PDB entry 2G96 | X-ray diffraction, 2.90 A resolution | chains A and B

# Chain A (and B)
Name: Nicotinamide phosphoribosyltransferase
Organism: Rattus norvegicus
Notes: EC 2.4.2.12; chain B of this document is another copy of the same molecule, construct and numbering; everything in this record applies to it too
UniProt: Q80Z29 (NAMPT_RAT); residues 1-491 here = UniProt positions 1-491
Sequence (491 residues; each row starts with the number of its first residue):
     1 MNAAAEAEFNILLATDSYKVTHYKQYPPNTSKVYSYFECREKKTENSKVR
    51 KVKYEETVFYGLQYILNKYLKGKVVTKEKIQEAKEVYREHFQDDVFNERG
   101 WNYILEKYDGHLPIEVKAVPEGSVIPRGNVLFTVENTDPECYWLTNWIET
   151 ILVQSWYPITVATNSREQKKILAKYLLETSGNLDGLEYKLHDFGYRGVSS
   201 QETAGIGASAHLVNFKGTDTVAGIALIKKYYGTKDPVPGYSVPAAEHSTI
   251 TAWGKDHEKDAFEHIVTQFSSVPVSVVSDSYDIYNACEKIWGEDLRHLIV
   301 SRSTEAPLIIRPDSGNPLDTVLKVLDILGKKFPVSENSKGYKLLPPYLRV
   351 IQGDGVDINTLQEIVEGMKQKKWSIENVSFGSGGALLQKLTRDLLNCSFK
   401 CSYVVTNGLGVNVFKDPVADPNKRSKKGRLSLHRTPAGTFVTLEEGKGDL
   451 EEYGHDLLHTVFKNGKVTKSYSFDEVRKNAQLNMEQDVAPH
Not modelled in the structure: 1-8, 42-53, 484-491
Small-molecule neighbours:
  - beta-nicotinamide ribose monophosphate (NMN), molecule 1: Asp16, Tyr18, Arg392, Asp393
  - beta-nicotinamide ribose monophosphate (NMN), molecule 2: Phe193, Gly194, Arg196, Gly197, Asp219, Ala244, Ala245, Arg311, Asp313, Gly353, Asp354, Gly383, Gly384
Curated features (UniProtKB/Swiss-Prot):
  - binding site (diphosphate): Arg196, His247, Arg311
  - binding site (beta-nicotinamide D-ribonucleotide): Asp219, Arg311 to Asp313, Gly353, Asp354, Gly384, Arg392
  - modified residue: Met1 (N-acetylmethionine), Tyr188 (Phosphotyrosine), Ser472 (Phosphoserine)

# How chain A and chain B interact
Residue-residue contacts (211; chain A residue first):
  Phe9(A) - Gln201(B)
  Leu13(A) - Val221(B)  hydrophobic
  Ala14(A) - Tyr195(B)  hydrogen bond (backbone-side chain)
  Thr15(A) - Tyr195(B)
  Thr15(A) - Asp219(B)
  Thr15(A) - Val221(B)
  Asp16(A) - Tyr195(B)
  Asp16(A) - Arg196(B)  salt bridge
  Asp16(A) - Asp219(B)
  Ser17(A) - Thr218(B)
  Ser17(A) - Asp219(B)  hydrogen bond (backbone-backbone)
  Ser17(A) - Ser241(B)  hydrogen bond
  Tyr18(A) - Arg196(B)  hydrogen bond
  Tyr18(A) - Asp219(B)  hydrogen bond (backbone-side chain)
  Tyr18(A) - Ala244(B)  hydrophobic
  Tyr18(A) - Ala245(B)
  Tyr18(A) - Glu246(B)
  Lys19(A) - Glu246(B)  salt bridge
  Thr21(A) - Pro243(B)
  Thr21(A) - Ala244(B)  hydrogen bond (side chain-backbone)
  Thr21(A) - Phe269(B)
  His22(A) - Ala244(B)
  His22(A) - Ala245(B)
  His22(A) - Glu246(B)  salt bridge
  His22(A) - Thr249(B)
  Lys24(A) - His264(B)  hydrogen bond (backbone-side chain)
  Lys24(A) - Gln268(B)  hydrogen bond
  Lys24(A) - Phe269(B)
  Gln25(A) - Ala244(B)  hydrogen bond (side chain-backbone)
  Gln25(A) - Ala245(B)
  Gln25(A) - Thr249(B)  hydrogen bond
  Gln25(A) - Trp253(B)  hydrogen bond (backbone-side chain)
  Gln25(A) - His264(B)
  Gln25(A) - Ile265(B)
  Gln25(A) - Phe269(B)
  Tyr26(A) - Glu246(B)
  Tyr26(A) - Ser248(B)  hydrogen bond
  Tyr26(A) - Thr249(B)
  Tyr26(A) - Trp253(B)
  Tyr26(A) - His264(B)
  Pro27(A) - Trp253(B)  hydrophobic
  Pro28(A) - Trp253(B)
  Tyr69(A) - Gln201(B)
  Tyr87(A) - Val221(B)
  Glu89(A) - Pro236(B)
  Glu89(A) - Val237(B)
  Glu89(A) - Pro238(B)
  His90(A) - Thr218(B)  hydrogen bond (side chain-backbone)
  His90(A) - Gly239(B)
  His90(A) - Tyr240(B)
  His90(A) - Ser241(B)  hydrogen bond (backbone-backbone)
  Phe91(A) - Ser241(B)
  Gln92(A) - Val237(B)
  Gln92(A) - Tyr240(B)
  Asp93(A) - Val272(B)
  Asn146(A) - Glu246(B)
  Asn146(A) - Ser248(B)  hydrogen bond
  Glu149(A) - Arg196(B)  salt bridge
  Glu149(A) - Glu246(B)
  Thr150(A) - Tyr195(B)
  Thr150(A) - Arg196(B)
  Val153(A) - Arg196(B)
  Gln154(A) - Tyr195(B)  hydrogen bond (side chain-backbone)
  Gln154(A) - Val198(B)
  Gln154(A) - Ser200(B)
  Gln154(A) - Gln201(B)  hydrogen bond (side chain-backbone)
  Trp156(A) - Arg196(B)
  Trp156(A) - Gly197(B)  hydrogen bond (side chain-backbone)
  Trp156(A) - Val198(B)  hydrogen bond (side chain-backbone)
  Trp156(A) - Ser199(B)
  Trp156(A) - Gln388(B)
  Tyr157(A) - Ser199(B)
  Phe193(A) - Asp16(B)
  Tyr195(A) - Leu13(B)
  Tyr195(A) - Ala14(B)
  Tyr195(A) - Thr15(B)
  Tyr195(A) - Asp16(B)
  Tyr195(A) - Thr150(B)
  Tyr195(A) - Gln154(B)  hydrogen bond (backbone-side chain)
  Arg196(A) - Asp16(B)  salt bridge
  Arg196(A) - Tyr18(B)  hydrogen bond
  Arg196(A) - Lys19(B)
  Arg196(A) - Glu149(B)  salt bridge
  Arg196(A) - Thr150(B)
  Arg196(A) - Val153(B)
  Arg196(A) - Trp156(B)
  Arg196(A) - Arg392(B)
  Gly197(A) - Trp156(B)  hydrogen bond (backbone-side chain)
  Gly197(A) - Arg392(B)
  Val198(A) - Gln154(B)
  Val198(A) - Trp156(B)  hydrogen bond (backbone-side chain)
  Ser199(A) - Tyr157(B)
  Ser199(A) - Ser199(B)  hydrogen bond
  Ser199(A) - Thr203(B)  hydrogen bond
  Ser200(A) - Gln154(B)  hydrogen bond (backbone-side chain)
  Ser200(A) - Ser200(B)  hydrogen bond
  Ser200(A) - Glu202(B)
  Ser200(A) - Thr203(B)  hydrogen bond
  Ser200(A) - Ile206(B)
  Gln201(A) - Ala14(B)
  Gln201(A) - Tyr69(B)
  Gln201(A) - Ile151(B)
  Gln201(A) - Gln154(B)  hydrogen bond (backbone-side chain)
  Gln201(A) - Glu202(B)  hydrogen bond (backbone-side chain)
  Glu202(A) - Ser200(B)  hydrogen bond
  Glu202(A) - Gln201(B)  hydrogen bond (side chain-backbone)
  Glu202(A) - Glu202(B)  hydrogen bond (side chain-backbone)
  Thr203(A) - Ser199(B)
  Thr203(A) - Ser200(B)  hydrogen bond
  Thr203(A) - Thr203(B)  hydrogen bond
  Ile206(A) - Ser200(B)
  Thr218(A) - His90(B)  hydrogen bond (backbone-side chain)
  Asp219(A) - Thr15(B)
  Asp219(A) - Asp16(B)
  Asp219(A) - Ser17(B)  hydrogen bond (backbone-backbone)
  Asp219(A) - Tyr18(B)  hydrogen bond (side chain-backbone)
  Val221(A) - Leu13(B)
  Val221(A) - Thr15(B)
  Val221(A) - Ser17(B)
  Val221(A) - Tyr87(B)  hydrophobic
  Val221(A) - His90(B)
  Ile224(A) - His90(B)
  Pro236(A) - Glu89(B)
  Val237(A) - Glu89(B)
  Gly239(A) - His90(B)
  Tyr240(A) - Glu89(B)
  Tyr240(A) - His90(B)  hydrogen bond (backbone-side chain)
  Tyr240(A) - Gln92(B)
  Ser241(A) - Ser17(B)
  Ser241(A) - His90(B)  hydrogen bond (backbone-backbone)
  Ser241(A) - Phe91(B)
  Pro243(A) - Thr21(B)
  Ala244(A) - Tyr18(B)
  Ala244(A) - Thr21(B)  hydrogen bond (backbone-side chain)
  Ala244(A) - His22(B)  hydrogen bond (backbone-side chain)
  Ala244(A) - Gln25(B)  hydrogen bond (backbone-side chain)
  Ala245(A) - Tyr18(B)
  Ala245(A) - Gln25(B)  hydrogen bond (backbone-side chain)
  Glu246(A) - Tyr18(B)
  Glu246(A) - Lys19(B)  salt bridge
  Glu246(A) - His22(B)  salt bridge
  Glu246(A) - Asn146(B)  hydrogen bond
  Glu246(A) - Glu149(B)
  His247(A) - Lys415(B)  hydrogen bond
  Ser248(A) - Tyr26(B)  hydrogen bond
  Ser248(A) - Asn146(B)  hydrogen bond
  Ser248(A) - Lys400(B)
  Ser248(A) - Cys401(B)
  Thr249(A) - His22(B)
  Thr249(A) - Gln25(B)
  Thr249(A) - Tyr26(B)
  Thr251(A) - Lys400(B)  hydrogen bond
  Thr251(A) - Val413(B)
  Thr251(A) - Phe414(B)
  Ala252(A) - Pro27(B)
  Ala252(A) - Val413(B)  hydrophobic
  Trp253(A) - Gln25(B)  hydrogen bond (side chain-backbone)
  Trp253(A) - Tyr26(B)
  Trp253(A) - Pro27(B)  hydrophobic
  Trp253(A) - Pro28(B)
  Lys255(A) - Phe414(B)
  His264(A) - Lys24(B)  hydrogen bond (side chain-backbone)
  His264(A) - Tyr26(B)
  His264(A) - Pro28(B)
  Ile265(A) - Gln25(B)
  Gln268(A) - Lys24(B)
  Phe269(A) - Thr21(B)
  Phe269(A) - Lys24(B)
  Phe269(A) - Gln25(B)
  Phe269(A) - Val95(B)  hydrophobic
  Val272(A) - Asp93(B)
  Asp279(A) - Pro417(B)
  Ser280(A) - Lys415(B)
  Ser280(A) - Asp416(B)  hydrogen bond (backbone-backbone)
  Ser280(A) - Pro417(B)
  Tyr281(A) - Phe414(B)  hydrogen bond (side chain-backbone)
  Asp282(A) - Val418(B)
  Asp313(A) - Lys423(B)
  Ser314(A) - Pro417(B)
  Ser314(A) - Val418(B)  hydrogen bond (side chain-backbone)
  Ser314(A) - Ala419(B)
  Ser314(A) - Asp420(B)
  Ser314(A) - Lys423(B)
  Gln388(A) - Trp156(B)
  Gln388(A) - Gln388(B)
  Gln388(A) - Leu390(B)
  Lys389(A) - Thr391(B)
  Leu390(A) - Gln388(B)  hydrogen bond (backbone-side chain)
  Thr391(A) - Gln388(B)
  Thr391(A) - Lys389(B)
  Arg392(A) - Arg196(B)
  Cys401(A) - Ser248(B)
  Val404(A) - Ala252(B)  hydrophobic
  Val411(A) - Ala252(B)
  Val413(A) - Thr251(B)
  Val413(A) - Ala252(B)  hydrophobic
  Phe414(A) - Thr251(B)
  Phe414(A) - Tyr281(B)  hydrogen bond (backbone-side chain)
  Lys415(A) - His247(B)  hydrogen bond
  Lys415(A) - Ser280(B)
  Asp416(A) - Ser280(B)  hydrogen bond (backbone-backbone)
  Asp416(A) - Tyr281(B)
  Pro417(A) - Asp279(B)
  Pro417(A) - Ser280(B)
  Pro417(A) - Ser314(B)
  Val418(A) - Asp282(B)
  Val418(A) - Ile283(B)
  Ala419(A) - Gly315(B)
  Lys423(A) - Asp313(B)  hydrogen bond (side chain-backbone)
  Lys423(A) - Ser314(B)
  Lys423(A) - Asp354(B)  salt bridge
Interface residues without a listed pair, chain A (99 interface residues in all): Val86, Val95, Ile151, Ala204, Thr220, Ala222, Val242, Ile283, Arg311, Gly315, Thr406, Asp420
Interface residues without a listed pair, chain B (99 interface residues in all): Phe9, Val86, Ala222, Ile224, Lys228, Val242, Arg311, Gly384, Val404, Val411

# Summary
The chain A/chain B interface involves 99 residues from each chain; the contacts include 59 hydrogen bonds and
9 salt bridges. Polar contacts include Asp16(A)-Arg196(B), Lys19(A)-Glu246(B) and His22(A)-Glu246(B). Chain A
binds beta-nicotinamide ribose monophosphate.
Both chains are Nicotinamide phosphoribosyltransferase (Rattus norvegicus). Entry 2G96 (Crystal Structure of
Visfatin/Pre-B Cell Colony Enhancing Factor 1/Nicotinamide Phosphoribosyltransferase In Complex with
Niconamide Mononucleotide) was determined by X-ray diffraction, deposited together with 2G95 and 2G97.
